PDB entry 6VL7 | X-ray diffraction, 2.14 A resolution | chains A and C of the 4 polymer chains in the assembly

# Chain A (and C)
Molecule: Glycine oxidase
From: Pseudoalteromonas luteoviolacea DSM 6061
Notes: chain C of this document is another copy of the same molecule, construct and numbering; everything in this record applies to it too
UniProt: A0A161XU12 (A0A161XU12_9GAMM); numbering as in UniProt (aligned over 1-816)
Chain sequence (816 residues; numbered 1 to 816; the number before each row is that of its first residue):
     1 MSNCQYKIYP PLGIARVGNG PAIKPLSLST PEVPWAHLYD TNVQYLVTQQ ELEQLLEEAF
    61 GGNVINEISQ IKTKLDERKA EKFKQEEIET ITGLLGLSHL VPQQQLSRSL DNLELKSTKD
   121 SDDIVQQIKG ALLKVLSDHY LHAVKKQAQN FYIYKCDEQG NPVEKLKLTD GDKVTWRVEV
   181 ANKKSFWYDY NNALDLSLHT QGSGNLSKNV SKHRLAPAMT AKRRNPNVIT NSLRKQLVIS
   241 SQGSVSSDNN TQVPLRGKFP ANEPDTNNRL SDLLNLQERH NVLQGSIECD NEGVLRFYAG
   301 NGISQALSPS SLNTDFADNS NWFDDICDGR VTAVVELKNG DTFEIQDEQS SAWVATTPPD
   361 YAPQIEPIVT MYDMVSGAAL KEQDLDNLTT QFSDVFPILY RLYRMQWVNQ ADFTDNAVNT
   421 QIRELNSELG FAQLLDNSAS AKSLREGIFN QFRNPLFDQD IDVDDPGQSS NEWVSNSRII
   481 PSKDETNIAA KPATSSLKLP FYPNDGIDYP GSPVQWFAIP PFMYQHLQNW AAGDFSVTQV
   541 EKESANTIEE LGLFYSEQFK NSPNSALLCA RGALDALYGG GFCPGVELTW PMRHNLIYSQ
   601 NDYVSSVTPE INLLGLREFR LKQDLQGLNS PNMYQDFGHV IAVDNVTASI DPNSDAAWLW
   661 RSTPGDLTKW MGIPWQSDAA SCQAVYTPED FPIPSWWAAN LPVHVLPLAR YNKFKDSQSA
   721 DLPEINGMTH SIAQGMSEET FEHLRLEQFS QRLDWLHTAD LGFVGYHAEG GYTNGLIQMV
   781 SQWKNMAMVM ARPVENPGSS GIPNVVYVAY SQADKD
Unresolved in the structure: 1-3, 79-81, 114-124, 158-160, 263-277, 467-470 (chain C: 1-3, 62, 76-82, 114-123, 158-159, 263-277, 466-469)
Covalently attached groups: covalent link C682-W697
Modified residues: W697 (2-amino-3-(6,7-dioxo-6,7-dihydro-1H-indol-3-yl)-propionic acid; TRQ)
Construct notes: engineered mutation C583 (His in A0A161XU12)
Ion coordination: Mg2+: D360, A362, I365, A699, N700
Reported in the primary citation:
  - mutagenesis - H583C: abolished binding to glycine
  - mutagenesis - H583C: abolished catalytic activity on glycine
  - conformationally variable residues (side-chain flip): C583, S681
  - mutagenesis - F316A (Kd 783 mum), Y766F (Kd 527 mum): decreased binding to glycine
  - mutagenesis - F316Y (8.0 +/- 0.2 s-1), Y766F (8.5 +/- 0.2 s-1): increased catalytic activity
  - mutagenesis - F316A (3.1 +/- 0.2 s-1), H767A: decreased catalytic activity
  - catalytic residues: D678 (citing earlier work)

# How chain A and chain C interact
Pairs across the interface (7; chain A residue first):
  K258(A) - R108(C)
  P309(A) - P309(C)
  S310(A) - I777(C)
  S310(A) - Q778(C)  hydrogen bond
  L312(A) - L312(C)  hydrophobic
  I777(A) - S310(C)
  Q778(A) - S310(C)  hydrogen bond
Interface residues without a listed pair, chain A (7 interface residues in all): R108
Interface residues without a listed pair, chain C (7 interface residues in all): N262

# Summary
The chain A/chain C interface involves 7 residues from each chain; the contacts include 2 hydrogen bonds. The
hydrogen-bonded pair is S310(A)-Q778(C). D360(A), A362(A), I365(A), A699(A) and N700(A) coordinate Mg2+. From
the paper: the catalytic residue D678(A); F316A and Y766F of chain A reduce binding to glycine; 5
substitutions were tested in all.
Both chains are Glycine oxidase (Pseudoalteromonas luteoviolacea DSM 6061). Entry 6VL7 (Crystal structure of
the H583C mutant of GoxA soaked with glycine) was determined by X-ray diffraction, deposited together with
6VMF and 6VMW.
